5JCJ - chains A and D of the 4 polymer chains in the assembly; structure by X-ray diffraction, 1.76 A resolution.

== Chain A ==
Molecule: Pteridine reductase
From: Trypanosoma brucei brucei
UniProtKB: O76290 (O76290_TRYBB); residue numbers follow UniProt; this construct covers 1-268
Amino-acid sequence (288 residues; row label = number of the first residue in the row; numbers below 1 keep their minus sign (Met-19 is residue -19)):
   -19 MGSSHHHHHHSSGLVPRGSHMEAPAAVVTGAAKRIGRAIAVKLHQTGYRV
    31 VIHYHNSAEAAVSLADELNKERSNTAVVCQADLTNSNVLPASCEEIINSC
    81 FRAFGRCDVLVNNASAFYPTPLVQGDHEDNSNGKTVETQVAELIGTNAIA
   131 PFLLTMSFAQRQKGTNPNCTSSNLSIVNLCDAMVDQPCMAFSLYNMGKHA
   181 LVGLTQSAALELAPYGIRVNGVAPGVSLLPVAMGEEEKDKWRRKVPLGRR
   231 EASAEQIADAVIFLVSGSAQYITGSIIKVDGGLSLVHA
Unresolved in the structure: -19 to 1, 104-112, 143-151
Construct notes: initiating methionine (-19); expression tag (-18 to 0)
Small-molecule neighbours:
  - 6JM (2-(3,4-dihydroxyphenyl)-3,6-dihydroxy-4H-1-benzopyran-4-one): Arg14, Ser95, Phe97, Asp161, Met163, Cys168, Tyr174, Gly205, Val206, Ser207, Leu208, Leu209, Pro210, Trp221
  - NADP (NAP; NADP nicotinamide-adenine-dinucleotide phosphate): Gly10, Arg14, Ile15, Gly16, His33, Tyr34, His35, Asn36, Ser37, Ala61, Asp62, Leu63, Thr64, Asn93, Ala94, Ser95, Ala96, Thr126, Leu159, Cys160, Asp161, Tyr174, Lys178, Pro204, Gly205, Val206, Ser207, Leu208
Reported in the primary citation:
  - conformationally variable residues (side-chain flip): Trp221
  - binding site for 6JM: Asp161, Gly205, Trp221
  - post-translational modification sites: Cys168

== Chain D ==
Molecule: Pteridine reductase
From: Trypanosoma brucei brucei
UniProtKB: O76290 (O76290_TRYBB); numbering as in UniProt (aligned over 1-268)
Amino-acid sequence (288 residues; each row starts with the number of its first residue; numbers below 1 keep their minus sign (Met-19 is residue -19)):
   -19 MGSSHHHHHHSSGLVPRGSHMEAPAAVVTGAAKRIGRAIAVKLHQTGYRV
    31 VIHYHNSAEAAVSLADELNKERSNTAVVCQADLTNSNVLPASCEEIINSC
    81 FRAFGRCDVLVNNASAFYPTPLVQGDHEDNSNGKTVETQVAELIGTNAIA
   131 PFLLTMSFAQRQKGTNPNCTSSNLSIVNLCDAMVDQPCMAFSLYNMGKHA
   181 LVGLTQSAALELAPYGIRVNGVAPGVSLLPVAMGEEEKDKWRRKVPLGRR
   231 EASAEQIADAVIFLVSGSAQYITGSIIKVDGGLSLVHA
Unresolved in the structure: -19 to 1, 104-113, 143-151
Construct notes: initiating methionine (-19); expression tag (-18 to 0)
Modified positions: Cys168 (S-oxy cysteine; CSX)
Small-molecule neighbours:
  - 6JM (2-(3,4-dihydroxyphenyl)-3,6-dihydroxy-4H-1-benzopyran-4-one): Arg14, Ser95, Phe97, Asp161, Met163, Cys168, Tyr174, Gly205, Val206, Ser207, Leu208, Leu209, Pro210, Trp221, Leu263
  - NADP (NAP; NADP nicotinamide-adenine-dinucleotide phosphate): Gly10, Arg14, Ile15, Gly16, His33, Tyr34, His35, Asn36, Ser37, Ala61, Asp62, Leu63, Thr64, Asn93, Ala94, Ser95, Ala96, Thr126, Asn127, Leu159, Cys160, Asp161, Tyr174, Lys178, Pro204, Gly205, Val206, Ser207, Leu208
Reported in the primary citation:
  - higher-order assembly contacts with a neighbouring Pteridine reductase: Val266 to Ala268

== Interface between chain A and chain D ==
Residue-residue contacts (25):
  Met163(A) with His267(D)
  Asp165(A) with Leu265(D)
  Gln166(A) with Gln166(D); Ser264(D); Leu265(D); His267(D)
  Pro167(A) with Leu265(D); His267(D)
  Trp221(A) with His267(D)
  Lys224(A) with Ala268(D), hydrogen bond (side chain-backbone)
  Ser264(A) with Gln166(D)
  Leu265(A) with Asp165(D); Gln166(D); Pro167(D)
  Val266(A) with Ala268(D), hydrophobic
  His267(A) with Met163(D); Gln166(D); Pro167(D); Cys168(D); Trp221(D); Lys224(D); Ala268(D)
  Ala268(A) with Lys224(D), hydrogen bond (backbone-side chain); Val266(D), hydrophobic; His267(D)
Other interface residues (no listed pair), chain A (13 interface residues in all): Cys168, Leu263
Other interface residues (no listed pair), chain D (13 interface residues in all): Leu263

== In short ==
Chain A and chain D each contribute 13 residues to their interface, with 2 hydrogen bonds. Polar contacts
include Lys224(A)-Ala268(D) and Ala268(A)-Lys224(D). Ligands of chain A: NADP and compound 6JM. Bound to chain
D: NADP and compound 6JM. The paper reports a binding site for 6JM at Asp161(A), Gly205(A) and Trp221(A); a
modification site at Cys168(A).
Here chain A is Pteridine reductase and chain D is Pteridine reductase, both from Trypanosoma brucei brucei.
Entry 5JCJ (Trypanosoma brucei PTR1 in complex with inhibitor NMT-H037 (compound 7)) was determined by X-ray
diffraction, deposited together with 5JCX, 5JDC and 5JDI.
